Entry 1SB3 (X-ray diffraction, 2.20 A resolution); this record covers chains B and C of the 6 polymer chains in the assembly.

Chain B:
Molecule: 4-hydroxybenzoyl-CoA reductase beta subunit
From: Thauera aromatica
Notes: EC 1.3.99.20
UniProt: O33820 (HCRB_THAAR); residues 1-324 here = UniProt positions 1-324
Chain sequence (324 residues; each row starts with the number of its first residue):
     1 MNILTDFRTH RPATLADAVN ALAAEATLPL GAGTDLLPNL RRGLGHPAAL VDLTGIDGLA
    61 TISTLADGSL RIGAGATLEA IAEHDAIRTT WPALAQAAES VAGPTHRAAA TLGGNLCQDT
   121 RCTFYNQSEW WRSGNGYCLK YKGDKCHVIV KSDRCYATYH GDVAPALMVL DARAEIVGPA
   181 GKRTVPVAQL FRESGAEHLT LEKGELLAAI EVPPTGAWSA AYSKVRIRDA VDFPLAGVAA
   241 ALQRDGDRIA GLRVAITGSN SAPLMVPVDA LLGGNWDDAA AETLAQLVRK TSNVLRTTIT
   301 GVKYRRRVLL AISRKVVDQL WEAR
Not modelled in the structure: 324
Bound ions: 4Fe-4S cluster Fe: Cys122, Cys138, Cys146, Cys155
Residues lining bound ligands:
  - FAD (flavin-adenine dinucleotide): Leu28, Pro29, Leu30, Gly31, Ala32, Gly33, Thr34, Asp35, Leu36, Pro38, Leu53, Ala74, Leu78, Ser100, Val101, Ala102, His106, Ala110, Thr111, Gly113, Gly114, Asn115, Cys117, Gln118, His160, Gly161, Asp162, Leu201, Leu206, Leu207, Lys224, Arg226, Val231, Asp232, Phe233, Pro234
  - 4Fe-4S cluster (SF4): Cys122, Phe124, Tyr125, Cys138, Leu139, Lys140, Lys145, Cys146, His147, Val148, Cys155, Tyr156, Ala157, Thr297
Curated features (UniProtKB/Swiss-Prot):
  - binding site (FAD): Pro29 to Leu36, Thr111, Asn115, Gln118, Asp162, Lys224
  - binding site ([4Fe-4S] cluster): Cys122, Cys138, Cys146, Cys155

Chain C:
Molecule: 4-hydroxybenzoyl-CoA reductase gamma subunit
From: Thauera aromatica
Notes: EC 1.3.99.20
UniProt: O33818 (HCRC_THAAR); numbering as in UniProt (aligned over 1-161)
Chain sequence (161 residues; each row starts with the number of its first residue):
     1 MKNILRLTLN GRAREDLVPD NMLLLDYLRE TVGLTGTKQG CDGGECGACT VLVDDRPRLA
    61 CSTLAHQVAG KKVETVESLA TQGTLSKLQA AFHEKLGTQC GFCTPGMIMA SEALLRKNPS
   121 PSRDEIKAAL AGNLCRCTGY VKIIKSVETA AAARLCEEGA R
Bound ions: 2Fe-2S cluster Fe site 1: Cys41, Cys46, Cys49, Cys61; 2Fe-2S cluster Fe site 2: Cys100, Cys103, Cys135, Cys137
Residues lining bound ligands:
  - FAD (flavin-adenine dinucleotide): Gly43, Gly44, Glu45
  - 2Fe-2S cluster (FES), molecule 1: Lys38, Gln39, Gly40, Cys41, Gly44, Glu45, Cys46, Gly47, Ala48, Cys49, Leu59, Cys61
  - 2Fe-2S cluster (FES), molecule 2: Thr98, Gln99, Cys100, Gly101, Phe102, Cys103, Thr104, Cys135, Arg136, Cys137, Thr138
  - molybdenum cofactor (PCD; (molybdopterin-cytosine dinucleotide-S,S)-dioxo-aqua-molybdenum(V)): Gln99, Cys100, Cys137
Curated features (UniProtKB/Swiss-Prot):
  - binding site ([2Fe-2S] cluster): Cys41, Cys46, Cys49, Cys61, Cys100, Cys103, Cys135, Cys137

How chain B and chain C interact:
Residue-residue contacts (57; chain B residue first):
  Met1(B) with Met22(C), hydrophobic; Asp26(C); Glu30(C), hydrogen bond (backbone-side chain)
  Asn2(B) with Leu23(C); Asp26(C), hydrogen bond (backbone-side chain); Gln39(C), hydrogen bond
  Leu4(B) with Asn21(C)
  Thr5(B) with Asn21(C)
  Asp6(B) with Met1(C), hydrogen bond (side chain-backbone); Asn21(C)
  Phe7(B) with Asp20(C); Asn21(C); Leu64(C), hydrophobic
  Arg8(B) with Met1(C); Asn3(C); Asp20(C), salt bridge
  Thr9(B) with Asp20(C), hydrogen bond (side chain-backbone); Leu64(C)
  Arg11(B) with His66(C); Gln67(C); Ala69(C)
  Leu30(B) with Leu64(C), hydrophobic; Gln67(C)
  Gly31(B) with Gln67(C), hydrogen bond (backbone-side chain)
  Ala32(B) with Ser62(C)
  Gly33(B) with Ser62(C)
  Leu37(B) with Ser62(C); Thr63(C); Leu64(C)
  Pro38(B) with Gly43(C); Ser62(C)
  Arg41(B) with Leu23(C); Gln39(C); Asp42(C); Gly43(C); Cys61(C), hydrogen bond (side chain-backbone)
  Arg42(B) with Asp42(C); Glu45(C), salt bridge
  Asp52(B) with Gln67(C), hydrogen bond
  Thr54(B) with Gln67(C)
  Glu79(B) with Arg56(C), salt bridge; Lys117(C), salt bridge
  Glu83(B) with Lys117(C), salt bridge
  Pro104(B) with Ala128(C); Ala129(C); Ala131(C); Gly132(C)
  Thr105(B) with Pro57(C); Arg58(C); Leu59(C)
  His106(B) with Gly44(C), hydrogen bond (side chain-backbone); Leu59(C)
  Ala108(B) with Pro57(C)
  Ala109(B) with Arg58(C)
  Ala230(B) with Ala131(C), hydrophobic
  Val231(B) with Ala131(C); Gly132(C)
Also at the interface, not in a pair above, chain B (31 interface residues in all): Thr34, Leu50, Arg228
Also at the interface, not in a pair above, chain C (34 interface residues in all): Leu25, Cys41, Thr50, Asn133, Leu134

In short:
31 residues of chain B and 34 residues of chain C are in contact, with 9 hydrogen bonds and 5 salt bridges.
Among the polar pairs are Arg8(B)-Asp20(C), Arg42(B)-Glu45(C) and Glu79(B)-Arg56(C). Flavin-adenine
dinucleotide is bound between chain B and chain C.
Here chain B is 4-hydroxybenzoyl-CoA reductase beta subunit and chain C is 4-hydroxybenzoyl-CoA reductase
gamma subunit, both from Thauera aromatica. Entry 1SB3 (Structure of 4-hydroxybenzoyl-CoA reductase from
Thauera aromatica) was determined by X-ray diffraction together with 1RM6 from the same study.
